8HH0 - chains A and B; structure by X-ray diffraction, 2.35 A resolution.

# Chain A (and B)
Molecule: Peroxiredoxin
Source organism: Thermococcus kodakarensis KOD1
Notes: EC 1.11.1.24; chain B of this document is another copy of the same molecule, construct and numbering; everything in this record applies to it too
Reference sequence: Q5JF30 (TDXH_THEKO); residues 1-216 here = UniProt positions 1-216
Sequence (216 residues; row label = number of the first residue in the row):
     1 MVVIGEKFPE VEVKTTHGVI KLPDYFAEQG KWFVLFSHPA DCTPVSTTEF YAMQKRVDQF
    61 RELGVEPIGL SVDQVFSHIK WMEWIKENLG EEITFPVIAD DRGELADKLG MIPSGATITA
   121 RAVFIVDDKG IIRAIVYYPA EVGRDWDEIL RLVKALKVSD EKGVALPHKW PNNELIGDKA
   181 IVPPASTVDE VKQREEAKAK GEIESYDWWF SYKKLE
Unresolved in the structure: 1, 216
Covalently attached groups: 1-naphthalen-2-ylethanone (FL3) linked to Cys42
Differences from the reference sequence: engineered mutation Cys42 (Phe in Q5JF30), Ser46 (Cys in Q5JF30), Ser205 (Cys in Q5JF30), Ser211 (Cys in Q5JF30)
Small-molecule neighbours: 1-naphthalen-2-ylethanone (FL3): Asp41, Phe76, Ser77
Swiss-Prot annotation at these positions:
  - binding site (substrate): Arg121

# How chain A and chain B interact
Contacting residue pairs (121; chain A residue first):
  Val3(A) - Gly110(B)
  Val3(A) - Ile112(B)
  Ile4(A) - Pro113(B)
  Ile4(A) - Ser114(B)  hydrogen bond (backbone-backbone)
  Ile4(A) - Tyr137(B)
  Ile4(A) - Tyr138(B)
  Ile4(A) - Pro139(B)
  Gly5(A) - Ser114(B)
  Glu6(A) - Ser114(B)
  Cys42(A) - Trp209(B)
  Thr43(A) - Trp209(B)
  Pro44(A) - Ile181(B)  hydrophobic
  Pro44(A) - Trp209(B)
  Pro44(A) - Phe210(B)  hydrophobic
  Val45(A) - Ala165(B)  hydrophobic
  Val45(A) - Leu166(B)
  Thr47(A) - Trp209(B)
  Thr47(A) - Phe210(B)
  Thr48(A) - Pro167(B)
  Thr48(A) - His168(B)  hydrogen bond (side chain-backbone)
  Thr48(A) - Asn173(B)
  Glu49(A) - His168(B)
  Tyr51(A) - Leu175(B)  hydrophobic
  Ala52(A) - His168(B)
  Ala52(A) - Glu174(B)
  Arg56(A) - His168(B)
  Arg56(A) - Glu174(B)  salt bridge
  Trp84(A) - Asp207(B)  hydrogen bond
  Trp84(A) - Trp209(B)
  Leu89(A) - Leu175(B)  hydrophobic
  Ile112(A) - Val3(B)
  Pro113(A) - Ile4(B)
  Ser114(A) - Val3(B)
  Ser114(A) - Ile4(B)  hydrogen bond (backbone-backbone)
  Ser114(A) - Gly5(B)
  Ser114(A) - Glu6(B)
  Arg133(A) - Pro139(B)
  Arg133(A) - Glu141(B)  salt bridge
  Ala134(A) - Tyr137(B)
  Ile135(A) - Val136(B)
  Ile135(A) - Tyr137(B)  hydrogen bond (backbone-backbone)
  Val136(A) - Ile135(B)
  Tyr137(A) - Ile4(B)
  Tyr137(A) - Ala134(B)
  Tyr137(A) - Ile135(B)  hydrogen bond (backbone-backbone)
  Tyr137(A) - Tyr137(B)  hydrophobic
  Tyr138(A) - Ile4(B)
  Tyr138(A) - Glu148(B)  hydrogen bond
  Tyr138(A) - Arg151(B)
  Tyr138(A) - Leu152(B)  hydrophobic
  Pro139(A) - Ile4(B)
  Pro139(A) - Arg133(B)
  Pro139(A) - Leu156(B)  hydrophobic
  Glu141(A) - Arg133(B)  salt bridge
  Glu141(A) - Leu156(B)
  Glu141(A) - Ser159(B)
  Glu141(A) - Ala165(B)
  Glu141(A) - Leu166(B)  hydrogen bond (backbone-backbone)
  Val142(A) - Leu152(B)  hydrophobic
  Val142(A) - Ala155(B)  hydrophobic
  Val142(A) - Leu156(B)  hydrophobic
  Val142(A) - Leu166(B)
  Gly143(A) - Arg151(B)  hydrogen bond (backbone-side chain)
  Gly143(A) - Leu166(B)  hydrogen bond (backbone-backbone)
  Arg144(A) - Arg151(B)
  Arg144(A) - His168(B)
  Arg144(A) - Lys169(B)  hydrogen bond (backbone-backbone)
  Asp145(A) - Glu148(B)
  Asp145(A) - Arg151(B)
  Asp145(A) - His168(B)
  Asp145(A) - Lys169(B)  salt bridge
  Trp146(A) - His168(B)  hydrogen bond (backbone-side chain)
  Asp147(A) - Lys169(B)  salt bridge
  Glu148(A) - Tyr138(B)  hydrogen bond
  Glu148(A) - Asp145(B)
  Glu148(A) - Glu148(B)
  Arg151(A) - Gly143(B)  hydrogen bond (side chain-backbone)
  Arg151(A) - Arg144(B)
  Arg151(A) - Asp145(B)
  Leu152(A) - Tyr138(B)  hydrophobic
  Leu152(A) - Val142(B)  hydrophobic
  Ala155(A) - Val142(B)  hydrophobic
  Leu156(A) - Pro139(B)  hydrophobic
  Leu156(A) - Glu141(B)
  Leu156(A) - Val142(B)  hydrophobic
  Ser159(A) - Glu141(B)
  Ala165(A) - Val45(B)  hydrophobic
  Ala165(A) - Glu141(B)
  Leu166(A) - Val45(B)
  Leu166(A) - Glu141(B)  hydrogen bond (backbone-backbone)
  Leu166(A) - Val142(B)
  Leu166(A) - Gly143(B)  hydrogen bond (backbone-backbone)
  Pro167(A) - Thr48(B)
  His168(A) - Thr48(B)  hydrogen bond (backbone-side chain)
  His168(A) - Glu49(B)
  His168(A) - Ala52(B)
  His168(A) - Arg56(B)
  His168(A) - Arg144(B)
  His168(A) - Asp145(B)
  His168(A) - Trp146(B)  hydrogen bond (side chain-backbone)
  Lys169(A) - Arg56(B)
  Lys169(A) - Arg144(B)  hydrogen bond (backbone-backbone)
  Lys169(A) - Asp145(B)  salt bridge
  Lys169(A) - Asp147(B)  salt bridge
  Asn173(A) - Thr48(B)
  Glu174(A) - Tyr51(B)
  Glu174(A) - Ala52(B)
  Glu174(A) - Arg56(B)  salt bridge
  Leu175(A) - Tyr51(B)  hydrophobic
  Ile181(A) - Pro44(B)
  Ile181(A) - Val45(B)
  Tyr206(A) - Trp84(B)
  Tyr206(A) - Leu89(B)  hydrophobic
  Asp207(A) - Trp84(B)  hydrogen bond
  Trp209(A) - Cys42(B)
  Trp209(A) - Thr43(B)
  Trp209(A) - Pro44(B)
  Trp209(A) - Thr47(B)
  Trp209(A) - Trp84(B)
  Phe210(A) - Pro44(B)  hydrophobic
  Phe210(A) - Thr48(B)
Also at the interface, not in a pair above, chain A (56 interface residues in all): Trp81, Gly110, Ala120, Val164
Also at the interface, not in a pair above, chain B (57 interface residues in all): Trp81, Asn88, Ala120, Val164, Tyr206

# Overview
Chain A and chain B form an interface of 56 and 57 residues respectively, with 20 hydrogen bonds and 8 salt
bridges. Polar contacts include Arg56(A)-Glu174(B), Arg133(A)-Glu141(B) and Asp145(A)-Lys169(B). Covalently
linked 1-naphthalen-2-ylethanone: at Cys42(A). From UniProt: substrate-binding residue Arg121(A) on chain A.
Both chains are Peroxiredoxin (Thermococcus kodakarensis KOD1). Entry 8HH0 (Peroxiredoxin from Thermococcus
kodakaraensis (TkPrx) F42C/C46S/C205S/C211S mutant modified with 2-(bromoacetyl)naphthalene (Naph@TkPrx*F42C))
was determined by X-ray diffraction together with 8HLA from the same study.
